PDB entry 8BH1 | electron microscopy, 3.80 A resolution | chains A and B of the 5 polymer chains in the assembly

[Chain A]
Molecule: Probable peptidoglycan glycosyltransferase FtsW
Organism: Pseudomonas aeruginosa PAO1
Notes: EC 2.4.1.129
Reference sequence: Q9HW00 (Q9HW00_PSEAE); numbering as in UniProt (aligned over 1-399)
Chain sequence (443 residues; row label = number of the first residue in the row; numbers below 1 keep their minus sign (Met-43 is residue -43)):
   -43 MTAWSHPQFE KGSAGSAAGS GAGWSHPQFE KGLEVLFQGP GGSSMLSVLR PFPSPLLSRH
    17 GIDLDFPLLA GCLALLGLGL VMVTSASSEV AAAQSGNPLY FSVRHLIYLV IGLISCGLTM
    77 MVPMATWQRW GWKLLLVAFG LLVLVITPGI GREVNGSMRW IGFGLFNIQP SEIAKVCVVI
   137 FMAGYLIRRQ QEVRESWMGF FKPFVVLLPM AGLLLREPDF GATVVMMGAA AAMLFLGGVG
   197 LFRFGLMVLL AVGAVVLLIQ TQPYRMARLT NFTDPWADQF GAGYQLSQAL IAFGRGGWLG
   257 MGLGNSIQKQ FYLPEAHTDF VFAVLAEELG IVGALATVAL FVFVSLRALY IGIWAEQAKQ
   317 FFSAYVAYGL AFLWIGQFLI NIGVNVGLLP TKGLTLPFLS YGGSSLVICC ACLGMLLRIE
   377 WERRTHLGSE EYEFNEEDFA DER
Unresolved in the structure: -43 to 19, 148-151, 220-232, 385-399
Sequence notes: initiating methionine (-43); expression tag (-42 to 0)
From the paper describing this entry:
  - catalytic residues: Asp275 (proposed by the authors, not directly observed)

[Chain B]
Molecule: Peptidoglycan D, D-transpeptidase FtsI
Organism: Pseudomonas aeruginosa PAO1
Notes: EC 3.4.16.4
Reference sequence: G3XD46 (FTSI_PSEAE); residues 1-579 here = UniProt positions 1-579
Chain sequence (579 residues; each row starts with the number of its first residue):
     1 MKLNYFQGAL YPWRFCVIVG LLLAMVGAIV WRIVDLHVID HDFLKGQGDA RSVRHIAIPA
    61 HRGLITDRNG EPLAVSTPVT TLWANPKELM TAKERWPQLA AALGQDTKLF ADRIEQNAER
   121 EFIYLVRGLT PEQGEGVIAL KVPGVYSIEE FRRFYPAGEV VAHAVGFTDV DDRGREGIEL
   181 AFDEWLAGVP GKRQVLKDRR GRVIKDVQVT KNAKPGKTLA LSIDLRLQYL AHRELRNALL
   241 ENGAKAGSLV IMDVKTGEIL AMTNQPTYNP NNRRNLQPAA MRNRAMIDVF EPGSTVKPFS
   301 MSAALASGRW KPSDIVDVYP GTLQIGRYTI RDVSRNSRQL DLTGILIKSS NVGISKIAFD
   361 IGAESIYSVM QQVGLGQDTG LGFPGERVGN LPNHRKWPKA ETATLAYGYG LSVTAIQLAH
   421 AYAALANDGK SVPLSMTRVD RVPDGVQVIS PEVASTVQGM LQQVVEAQGG VFRAQVPGYH
   481 AAGKSGTARK VSVGTKGYRE NAYRSLFAGF APATDPRIAM VVVIDEPSKA GYFGGLVSAP
   541 VFSKVMAGAL RLMNVPPDNL PTATEQQQVN AAPAKGGRG
Unresolved in the structure: 1-11, 45-50, 561-579
From the paper describing this entry:
  - catalytic residues: Ser294 (citing earlier work)

[Interface between chain A and chain B]
Residue-residue contacts (36):
  Phe191(A) - Arg14(B)
  Phe191(A) - Val17(B)  hydrophobic
  Phe191(A) - Ile18(B)  hydrophobic
  Leu192(A) - Arg14(B)
  Leu192(A) - Ile18(B)  hydrophobic
  Gly194(A) - Arg14(B)
  Val195(A) - Arg14(B)
  Gln235(A) - Arg51(B)  hydrogen bond
  Gln235(A) - Ser52(B)
  Tyr240(A) - Ser52(B)
  Leu246(A) - Leu44(B)  hydrophobic
  Ile247(A) - Leu44(B)
  Phe249(A) - His37(B)
  Gly250(A) - Leu36(B)
  Gly250(A) - His37(B)
  Gly250(A) - His41(B)  hydrogen bond (backbone-side chain)
  Gly250(A) - Leu44(B)
  Arg251(A) - His41(B)
  Trp254(A) - Val38(B)
  Ile263(A) - Val53(B)  hydrophobic
  Gln264(A) - Ser52(B)
  Tyr268(A) - Val53(B)
  Tyr268(A) - Leu196(B)  hydrophobic
  Tyr268(A) - Val207(B)
  Ile287(A) - His37(B)
  Leu291(A) - Val30(B)  hydrophobic
  Leu291(A) - Ile33(B)  hydrophobic
  Val294(A) - Val26(B)  hydrophobic
  Val298(A) - Val26(B)  hydrophobic
  Leu302(A) - Leu22(B)  hydrophobic
  Leu305(A) - Phe15(B)  hydrophobic
  Ile309(A) - Phe15(B)  hydrophobic
  Ile331(A) - Leu22(B)  hydrophobic
  Leu335(A) - Ile29(B)  hydrophobic
  Ile338(A) - Ile29(B)  hydrophobic
  Val342(A) - Ile33(B)  hydrophobic
Interface residues without a listed pair, chain A (29 interface residues in all): Gly193, Phe328, Leu344
Interface residues without a listed pair, chain B (25 interface residues in all): Val19, Leu23, Met25, Arg32, Gln194, Val195

[In short]
Chain A and chain B form an interface of 29 and 25 residues respectively; the contacts include 2 hydrogen
bonds. Polar contacts include Gln235(A)-Arg51(B) and Gly250(A)-His41(B). The paper reports catalytic residues
Asp275(A) and Ser294(B).
Chain A is Probable peptidoglycan glycosyltransferase FtsW and chain B is Peptidoglycan D, D-transpeptidase
FtsI, both from Pseudomonas aeruginosa PAO1; the structure, Core divisome complex FtsWIQBL from Pseudomonas
aeruginosa, was determined by electron microscopy.
